PDB entry 4GBN | X-ray diffraction, 1.87 A resolution | chains B and D of the 4 polymer chains in the assembly

Chain B (and D):
Name: Insulin B chain
Source organism: Homo sapiens
Notes: chain D of this document is another copy of the same molecule, construct and numbering; everything in this record applies to it too
Reference sequence: P01308 (INS_HUMAN); residues 1-30 here correspond to UniProt positions 25-54 (UniProt number = residue number + 24)
Chain sequence (30 residues; numbered 1 to 30; the number before each row is that of its first residue):
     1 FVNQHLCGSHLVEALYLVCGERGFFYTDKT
Not modelled in the structure: 30 (chain D: fully traced)
Construct notes: variant Asp28 (Pro52 in P01308)
Ion coordination: Zn2+ near His10 (its only coordinating residue here)
Small-molecule neighbours:
  - m-cresol (CRS), molecule 1: Val2, His5, Leu6, Cys7, His10, Leu11, Ala14
  - m-cresol (CRS), molecule 2: Tyr26, Thr27, Asp28, Lys29

Interface between chain B and chain D:
Pairs across the interface - 27 pairs, chain B then chain D:
  His5(B) with Tyr16(D), hydrogen bond (backbone-side chain)
  Gly8(B) with Tyr16(D)
  Ser9(B) with Glu13(D), hydrogen bond; Tyr16(D)
  Val12(B) with Val12(D), hydrophobic; Tyr16(D), hydrophobic; Phe24(D), hydrophobic
  Glu13(B) with Glu13(D)
  Tyr16(B) with Gly8(D); Ser9(D); Tyr26(D); Asp28(D)
  Gly20(B) with Asp28(D)
  Glu21(B) with Thr27(D); Asp28(D); Lys29(D), salt bridge
  Gly23(B) with Tyr26(D)
  Phe24(B) with Val12(D), hydrophobic; Phe24(D), hydrophobic; Phe25(D); Tyr26(D), hydrogen bond (backbone-backbone)
  Phe25(B) with Phe24(D); Phe25(D), hydrophobic
  Tyr26(B) with Tyr16(D), hydrophobic; Gly23(D); Phe24(D), hydrogen bond (backbone-backbone)
  Thr27(B) with Arg22(D), hydrogen bond (side chain-backbone)
Interface residues without a listed pair, chain B (15 interface residues in all): Gln4, Arg22
Interface residues without a listed pair, chain D (14 interface residues in all): Leu17

In short:
The interface between chain B and chain D involves 15 residues on one side and 14 on the other, with 5
hydrogen bonds and 1 salt bridge. Polar contacts include Glu21(B)-Lys29(D), His5(B)-Tyr16(D) and
Ser9(B)-Glu13(D). Chain B binds m-cresol.
Chain B and chain D are both Insulin B chain (Homo sapiens); the structure, Crystal structure of aspart
insulin at pH 6.5, was determined by X-ray diffraction together with 4GBC, 4GBI, 4GBK and 4GBL from the same
study.
